Entry 8T2E (electron microscopy, 3.50 A resolution); this record covers chains E and F of the 8 polymer chains in the assembly.

Chain E:
Name: Surface protein gp120
Source organism: Human immunodeficiency virus 1
Sequence (516 residues; each row starts with the number of its first residue; note: 15 numbers in that range are skipped by the numbering (no residue carries them; nothing is unmodelled there); a row labelled like 184A-184L holds insertion residues (184A, then the next letters in order); numbers below 1 keep their minus sign (Met-4 is residue -4)):
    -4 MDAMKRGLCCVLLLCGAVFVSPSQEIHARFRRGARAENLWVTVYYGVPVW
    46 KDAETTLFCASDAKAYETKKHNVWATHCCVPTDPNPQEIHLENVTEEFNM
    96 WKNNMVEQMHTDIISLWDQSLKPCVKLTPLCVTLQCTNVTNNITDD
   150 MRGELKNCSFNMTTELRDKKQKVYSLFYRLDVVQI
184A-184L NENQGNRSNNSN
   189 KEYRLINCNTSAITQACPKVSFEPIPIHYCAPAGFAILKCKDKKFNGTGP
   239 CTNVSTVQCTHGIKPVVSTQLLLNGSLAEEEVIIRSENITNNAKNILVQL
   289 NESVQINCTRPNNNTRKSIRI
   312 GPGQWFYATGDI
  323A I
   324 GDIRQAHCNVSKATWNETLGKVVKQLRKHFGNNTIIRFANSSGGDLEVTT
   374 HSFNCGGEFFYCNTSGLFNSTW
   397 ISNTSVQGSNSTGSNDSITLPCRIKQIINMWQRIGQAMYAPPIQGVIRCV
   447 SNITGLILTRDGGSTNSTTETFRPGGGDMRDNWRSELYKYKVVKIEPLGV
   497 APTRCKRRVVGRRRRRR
Unresolved in the structure: -4 to 33, 58-65, 78-81, 164, 184A-184L, 356, 366-368, 397-411, 458-462, 505-513
Cystine bridges: Cys54-Cys73, Cys119-Cys205, Cys126-Cys196, Cys131-Cys157, Cys218-Cys247, Cys228-Cys239, Cys296-Cys331, Cys378-Cys445, Cys385-Cys418
Glycans and other covalent adducts: N-acetylglucosamine (NAG) linked to Asn88, Asn156, Asn160, Asn197, Asn234, Asn241, Asn262, Asn276, Asn295, Asn301, Asn332, Asn339, Asn386, Asn448
Reported in the primary citation:
  - post-translational modification sites: Asn88
  - mutagenesis - T465N: decreased binding to control group

Chain F:
Name: Surface protein gp120
Source organism: Human immunodeficiency virus 1
Sequence (516 residues; each row starts with the number of its first residue; note: 15 numbers in that range are skipped by the numbering (no residue carries them; nothing is unmodelled there); a row labelled like 184A-184L holds insertion residues (184A, then the next letters in order); numbers below 1 keep their minus sign (Met-4 is residue -4)):
    -4 MDAMKRGLCCVLLLCGAVFVSPSQEIHARFRRGARAENLWVTVYYGVPVW
    46 KDAETTLFCASDAKAYETKKHNVWATHCCVPTDPNPQEIHLENVTEEFNM
    96 WKNNMVEQMHTDIISLWDQSLKPCVKLTPLCVTLQCTNVTNNITD
   149 DMRGELKNCSFNMTTELRDKKQKVYSLFYRLDVVQI
184A-184L NENQGNRSNNSN
   189 KEYRLINCNTSAITQACPKVSFEPIPIHYCAPAGFAILKCKDKKFNGTGP
   239 CTNVSTVQCTHGIKPVVSTQLLLNGSLAEEEVIIRSENITNNAKNILVQL
   289 NESVQINCTRPNNNTRKSIRI
   312 GPGQWFYATGDI
  323A I
   324 GDIRQAHCNVSKATWNETLGKVVKQLRKHFGNNTIIRFANSSGGDLEVTT
   374 HSFNCGGEFFYCNTSGLFNSTWI
   398 SNTSVQGSNSTGSNDSITLPCRIKQIINMWQRIGQAMYAPPIQGVIRCVS
   448 NITGLILTRDGGSTNSTTETFRPGGGDMRDNWRSELYKYKVVKIEPLGVA
   498 PTRCKRRVVGRRRRRR
Unresolved in the structure: -4 to 32, 59-65, 78-82, 149, 184A-184L, 366-369, 398-410, 457-463, 505-513
Cystine bridges: Cys54-Cys73, Cys119-Cys205, Cys126-Cys196, Cys131-Cys157, Cys218-Cys247, Cys228-Cys239, Cys296-Cys331, Cys378-Cys445, Cys385-Cys418
Glycans and other covalent adducts: N-acetylglucosamine (NAG) linked to Asn88, Asn156, Asn160, Asn234, Asn241, Asn262, Asn276, Asn289, Asn295, Asn301, Asn332, Asn339, Asn355, Asn363, Asn386, Asn448
Reported in the primary citation:
  - post-translational modification sites: Asn88
  - mutagenesis - T465N: decreased binding to control group

How chain E and chain F interact:
Contacting residue pairs - 18 pairs, chain E then chain F:
  Pro124(E) - Arg166(F)  hydrogen bond (backbone-side chain)
  Cys126(E) - Leu165(F)
  Cys126(E) - Arg166(F)  hydrogen bond (backbone-backbone)
  Val127(E) - Leu165(F)
  Val127(E) - Arg166(F)
  Val127(E) - Asp167(F)
  Thr128(E) - Leu165(F)
  Thr128(E) - Asp167(F)  hydrogen bond (backbone-side chain)
  Asn160(E) - Arg166(F)  hydrogen bond (backbone-side chain)
  Met161(E) - Arg166(F)
  Thr162(E) - Arg166(F)
  Arg192(E) - Leu165(F)
  Cys196(E) - Glu164(F)
  Cys196(E) - Pro313(F)
  Asn197(E) - Arg308(F)
  Thr198(E) - Pro313(F)
  Thr198(E) - Gly314(F)  hydrogen bond (backbone-backbone)
  Ser199(E) - Pro313(F)
Other interface residues (no listed pair), chain E (13 interface residues in all): Ala200
Other interface residues (no listed pair), chain F (8 interface residues in all): Lys168

Summary:
The interface between chain E and chain F involves 13 residues on one side and 8 on the other; the contacts
include 5 hydrogen bonds. Among the polar pairs are Pro124(E)-Arg166(F), Thr128(E)-Asp167(F) and
Asn160(E)-Arg166(F). From the paper: T465N of chain E reduces binding to control group; modification sites
Asn88(E) and Asn88(F).
Chain E and chain F are both Surface protein gp120 (Human immunodeficiency virus 1); the structure, BG505
Boost2 SOSIP.664 in complex with NHP polyclonal antibody FP3, was determined by electron microscopy, deposited
together with 8T2F, 8SWV, 8SWW and 8SWX.
